Entry 7E9C (electron microscopy, 3.50 A resolution); this record covers chains C and J of the 11 polymer chains in the assembly.

== Chain C ==
Molecule: Histone H2A.2
Source organism: Saccharomyces cerevisiae (strain ATCC 204508 / S288c)
Reference sequence: P04912 (H2A2_YEAST); residues 0-131 here correspond to UniProt positions 1-132 (UniProt number = residue number + 1)
Amino-acid sequence (132 residues; each row starts with the number of its first residue; numbering starts at 0):
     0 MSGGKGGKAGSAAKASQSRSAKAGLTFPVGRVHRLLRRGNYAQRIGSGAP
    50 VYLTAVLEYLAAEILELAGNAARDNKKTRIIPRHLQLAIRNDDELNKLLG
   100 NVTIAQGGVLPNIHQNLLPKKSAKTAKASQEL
Disordered / not traced: 0-15, 117-131
Swiss-Prot annotation at these positions:
  - motif: Ser128, Gln129 ([ST]-Q motif)
  - site: Lys119 (Not ubiquitinated)
  - modified residue: Ser1 (N-acetylserine), Lys4 (N6-acetyllysine), Lys7 (N6-acetyllysine), Lys13 (N6-succinyllysine), Lys21 (N6-succinyllysine), Gln105 (N5-methylglutamine), Lys119 (N6-malonyllysine), Ser128 (Phosphoserine)
  - cross-link: Lys126 (Glycyl lysine isopeptide (Lys-Gly) (interchain with G-Cter in SUMO))

== Chain J ==
Molecule: 147-nt DNA strand
Source organism: Escherichia coli
Sequence (147 nucleotides; row label = number of the first residue in the row):
     1 ACAGGATGTATATATCTGACACGTGCCTGGAGACTAGGGAGTAATCCCCT
    51 TGGCGGTTAAAACGCGGGGGACAGCGCGTACGTGCGTTTAAGCGGTGCTA
   101 GAGCTGTCTACGACCAATTGAGCGGCCTCGGCACCGGGATTCTCCAG
Disordered / not traced: 1-14, 145-147

== How chain C and chain J interact ==
Pairs across the interface (9; chain C residue first):
  Gln16(C) with DG32(J), hydrogen bond to the phosphate
  Ser17(C) with DA31(J), hydrogen bond to the phosphate
  Arg18(C) with DA31(J), hydrogen bond to the phosphate
  Ser19(C) with DA31(J), phosphate contact
  Gly29(C) with DG30(J), phosphate contact; DA31(J), phosphate contact
  Arg30(C) with DG30(J), hydrogen bond to the phosphate
  Arg33(C) with DG30(J), salt bridge to the phosphate
  Arg78(C) with DC20(J), sugar contact
Interface residues without a listed pair, chain J (5 interface residues in all): DG29

== Summary ==
Chain C and chain J form an interface of 8 and 5 residues respectively; the contacts include 4 hydrogen bonds
and 1 salt bridge. Polar pairs include Gln16(C)-DG32(J), Ser17(C)-DA31(J) and Arg18(C)-DA31(J).
Here chain C is Histone H2A.2 (Saccharomyces cerevisiae (strain ATCC 204508 / S288c)) and chain J is a 147-nt
DNA strand (Escherichia coli). Entry 7E9C (Cryo-EM structure of the 1:1 Orc1 BAH domain in complex with
nucleosome) was determined by electron microscopy.
